Entry 5Y5Y (electron microscopy, 4.70 A resolution (low resolution: residue-level contacts below are approximate; hydrogen-bond / salt-bridge calls are withheld)); this record covers chains B and E of the 13 polymer chains in the assembly.

Chain B:
Molecule: V-type ATP synthase alpha chain
Source organism: Thermus thermophilus HB8
Notes: EC 3.6.3.14
UniProtKB: Q56403 (VATA_THET8); numbering as in UniProt (aligned over 1-578)
Sequence (578 residues; each row starts with the number of its first residue):
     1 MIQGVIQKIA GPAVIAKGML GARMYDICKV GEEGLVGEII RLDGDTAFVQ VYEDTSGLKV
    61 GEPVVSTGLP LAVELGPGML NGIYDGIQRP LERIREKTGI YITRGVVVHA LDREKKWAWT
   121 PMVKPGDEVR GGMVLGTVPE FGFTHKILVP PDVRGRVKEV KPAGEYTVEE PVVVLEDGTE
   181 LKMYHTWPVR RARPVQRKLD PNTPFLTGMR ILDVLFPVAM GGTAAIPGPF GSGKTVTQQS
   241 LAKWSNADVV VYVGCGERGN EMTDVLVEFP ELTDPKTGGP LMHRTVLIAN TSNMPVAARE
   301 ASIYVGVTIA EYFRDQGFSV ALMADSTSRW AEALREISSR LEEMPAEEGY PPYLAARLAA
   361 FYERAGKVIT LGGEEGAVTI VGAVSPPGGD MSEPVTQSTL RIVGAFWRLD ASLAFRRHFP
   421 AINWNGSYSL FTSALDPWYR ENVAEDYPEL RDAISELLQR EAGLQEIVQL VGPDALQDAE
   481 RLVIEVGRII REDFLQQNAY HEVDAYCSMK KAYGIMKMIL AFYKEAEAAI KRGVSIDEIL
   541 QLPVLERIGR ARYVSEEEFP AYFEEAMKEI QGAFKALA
Disordered / not traced: 578

Chain E:
Molecule: V-type ATP synthase beta chain
Source organism: Thermus thermophilus HB8
UniProtKB: Q56404 (VATB_THET8); residues 1-478 here = UniProt positions 1-478
Sequence (478 residues; each row starts with the number of its first residue):
     1 MDLLKKEYTG ITYISGPLLF VENAKDLAYG AIVDIKDGTG RVRGGQVIEV SEEYAVIQVF
    61 EETTGLDLAT TSVSLVEDVA RLGVSKEMLG RRFNGIGKPI DGLPPITPEK RLPITGLPLN
   121 PVARRKPEQF IQTGISTIDV MNTLVRGQKL PIFSGSGLPA NEIAAQIARQ ATVRPDLSGE
   181 GEKEEPFAVV FAAMGITQRE LSYFIQEFER TGALSRSVLF LNKADDPTIE RILTPRMALT
   241 VAEYLAFEHD YHVLVILTDM TNYCEALREI GAAREEIPGR RGYPGYMYTD LATIYERAGV
   301 VEGKKGSVTQ IPILSMPDDD RTHPIPDLTG YITEGQIQLS RELHRKGIYP PIDPLPSLSR
   361 LMNNGVGKGK TREDHKQVSD QLYSAYANGV DIRKLVAIIG EDALTENDRR YLQFADAFER
   421 FFINQGQQNR SIEESLQIAW ALLSMLPQGE LKRISKDHIG KYYGQKLEEI WGAPQALD
Disordered / not traced: 1-4, 464-478

How chain B and chain E interact:
Residue-residue contacts (36; chain B residue first):
  Ala22(B) - Leu66(E)
  Ala22(B) - Asp67(E)
  Arg23(B) - Gly65(E)
  Arg23(B) - Leu66(E)
  Met24(B) - Ile14(E)
  Met24(B) - Thr63(E)
  Met24(B) - Gly65(E)
  Met24(B) - Leu66(E)
  Tyr25(B) - Thr63(E)
  Arg41(B) - Ile14(E)
  Arg41(B) - Ser15(E)
  Leu42(B) - Tyr13(E)
  Leu42(B) - Ile14(E)
  Asp43(B) - Thr12(E)
  Asp43(B) - Tyr13(E)
  Gly44(B) - Leu68(E)
  Lys198(B) - Gln198(E)
  Lys198(B) - Leu201(E)
  Lys198(B) - Ser202(E)
  Lys198(B) - Lys223(E)
  Asp200(B) - Ser202(E)
  Pro201(B) - Gln198(E)
  Pro201(B) - Ser202(E)
  Met344(B) - Pro278(E)
  Glu347(B) - Arg268(E)
  Glu347(B) - Tyr283(E)
  Pro352(B) - Arg268(E)
  Ala355(B) - Glu265(E)
  Glu363(B) - Thr197(E)
  Glu363(B) - Gln198(E)
  Glu363(B) - Asp225(E)
  Ala365(B) - Gln198(E)
  Gly366(B) - Gln198(E)
  Gln397(B) - Pro317(E)
  Ile402(B) - Thr197(E)
  Leu430(B) - Arg199(E)
Other interface residues (no listed pair), chain B (29 interface residues in all): Gly21, Arg191, Leu199, Glu343, Ala356, Ala359, Leu400, Arg401
Other interface residues (no listed pair), chain E (30 interface residues in all): Arg41, Thr64, Ala69, Ser156, Glu200, Ala224, Glu269, Ala272, Glu275

Summary:
29 residues of chain B face 30 of chain E across their interface.
Here chain B is V-type ATP synthase alpha chain and chain E is V-type ATP synthase beta chain, both from
Thermus thermophilus HB8. Entry 5Y5Y (V/A-type ATPase/synthase from Thermus thermophilus, peripheral domain,
rotational state 1) was determined by electron microscopy (same publication as 5Y5X, 5Y5Z and 5Y60).
